PDB entry 8UBA | electron microscopy, 3.20 A resolution | chains A and G of the 9 polymer chains in the assembly

# Chain A
Name: Reverse transcriptase
Organism: Bordetella phage BPP-1
Reference sequence: Q775D8 (Q775D8_BPBPP); residue numbers follow UniProt; this construct covers 1-328
Amino-acid sequence (328 residues; row label = number of the first residue in the row):
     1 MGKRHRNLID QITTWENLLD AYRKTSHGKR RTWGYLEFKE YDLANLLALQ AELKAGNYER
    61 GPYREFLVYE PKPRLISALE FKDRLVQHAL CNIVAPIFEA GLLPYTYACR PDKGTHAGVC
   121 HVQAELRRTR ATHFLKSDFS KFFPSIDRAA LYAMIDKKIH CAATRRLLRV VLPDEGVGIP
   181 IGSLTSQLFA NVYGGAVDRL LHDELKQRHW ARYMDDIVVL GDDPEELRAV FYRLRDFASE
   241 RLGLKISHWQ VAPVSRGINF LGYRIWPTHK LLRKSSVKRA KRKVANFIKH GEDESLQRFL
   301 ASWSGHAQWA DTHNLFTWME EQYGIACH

# Chain G
Molecule: Diversity-generating retroelement (DGR) RNA avd
Sequence (19 nucleotides; row label = number of the first residue in the row):
   369 GGGGCAGGCU GGGAAAUAA
Disordered / not traced: 383-387

# How chain A and chain G interact
Residue-residue contacts (19):
  Tyr69(A) - G381(G)  sugar contact
  Tyr69(A) - A382(G)  phosphate contact
  Glu70(A) - G381(G)  hydrogen bond to the base
  Glu70(A) - A382(G)  hydrogen bond to the sugar
  Arg256(A) - G372(G)  phosphate contact
  Arg256(A) - C373(G)  sugar contact
  Arg264(A) - A374(G)  salt bridge to the phosphate
  Arg264(A) - G375(G)  salt bridge to the phosphate
  Trp266(A) - C373(G)  phosphate contact
  Trp266(A) - A374(G)  phosphate contact
  Leu271(A) - A374(G)  sugar contact
  Lys274(A) - A374(G)  salt bridge to the phosphate
  Lys274(A) - G375(G)  salt bridge to the phosphate
  Lys278(A) - U378(G)  base contact
  Lys281(A) - G376(G)  salt bridge to the phosphate
  Asn314(A) - G375(G)  sugar contact
  Asn314(A) - G376(G)  phosphate contact
  Trp318(A) - G376(G)  phosphate contact
  Trp318(A) - C377(G)  phosphate contact
Other interface residues (no listed pair), chain A (16 interface residues in all): Pro71, Pro73, Ser255, Val277, Arg282

# In short
Chain A and chain G form an interface of 16 and 9 residues respectively; the contacts include 2 hydrogen bonds
and 5 salt bridges. Polar pairs include Glu70(A)-G381(G), Glu70(A)-A382(G) and Arg264(A)-A374(G).
Here chain A is Reverse transcriptase (Bordetella phage BPP-1) and chain G is Diversity-generating
retroelement (DGR) RNA avd. Entry 8UBA (Diversity-generating retroelement (DGR) ribonucleoprotein reverse
transcriptase - Pre-active state 1b) was determined by electron microscopy, deposited together with 8UB7,
8UB8, 8UB9, 8UBB, 8UBC, 8UBD, 8UBE and 8UBF.
